PDB entry 1KX4 | X-ray diffraction, 2.60 A resolution | chains I and B of the 10 polymer chains in the assembly

[Chain I]
Molecule: 5'(ATCTCCAAATATCCCTTGCGGATCGTAGAAAAAGTGTGTCAAACTGCGCTATCAAAGGGAAACTTCAACTGAATTCAGTTGAAGTTTCCCTTTGATAGCGCAGTTTGACACACTTTTTCTACGATCCGCAAGGGATATTTGGAGAT)3' (146-nt DNA)
From: Homo sapiens
Sequence (146 nucleotides; numbered -72 to 73; the number before each row is that of its first residue; numbers below 1 keep their minus sign (DA-72 is residue -72)):
   -72 ATCTCCAAATATCCCTTGCGGATCGTAGAAAAAGTGTGTCAAACTGCGCT
   -22 ATCAAAGGGAAACTTCAACTGAATTCAGTTGAAGTTTCCCTTTGATAGCG
    28 CAGTTTGACACACTTTTTCTACGATCCGCAAGGGATATTTGGAGAT
Metal / ion sites: Mn2+ site 1 near DG-53 (its only coordinating residue here); Mn2+ site 2 near DG-14 (its only coordinating residue here); Mn2+ site 3 near DG27 (its only coordinating residue here)

[Chain B]
Name: histone H4
From: Xenopus laevis
UniProtKB: P02304 (H4_HUMANX); numbering as in UniProt (aligned over 1-102)
Chain sequence (102 residues; numbered 1 to 102; the number before each row is that of its first residue):
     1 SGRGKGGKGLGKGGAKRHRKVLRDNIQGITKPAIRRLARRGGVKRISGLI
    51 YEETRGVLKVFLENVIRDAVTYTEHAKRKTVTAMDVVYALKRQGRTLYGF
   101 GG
Disordered / not traced: 1-19

[Chain I / chain B interface]
Residue-residue contacts (6; chain I residue first):
  DA-13(I) - Thr30(B)  phosphate contact
  DA-13(I) - Pro32(B)  phosphate contact
  DA-13(I) - Arg36(B)  salt bridge to the phosphate
  DA-12(I) - Thr30(B)  phosphate contact
  DA-12(I) - Pro32(B)  phosphate contact
  DC-4(I) - Arg45(B)  sugar contact
Also at the interface, not in a pair above, chain I (5 interface residues in all): DC-24, DT-3
Also at the interface, not in a pair above, chain B (6 interface residues in all): Lys31, Thr80

[In short]
5 residues of chain I face 6 of chain B across their interface; the contacts include 1 salt bridge. The
salt-bridged pair is DA-13(I)-Arg36(B).
Chain I is
5'(ATCTCCAAATATCCCTTGCGGATCGTAGAAAAAGTGTGTCAAACTGCGCTATCAAAGGGAAACTTCAACTGAATTCAGTTGAAGTTTCCCTTTGATAGCGCAGTTTGACACACTTTTTCTACGATCCGCAAGGGATATTTGGAGAT)3'
(146-nt DNA) (Homo sapiens) and chain B is histone H4 (Xenopus laevis); the structure, X-Ray Structure of the
Nucleosome Core Particle, NCP146b, at 2.6 A Resolution, was determined by X-ray diffraction together with 1KX3
from the same study.
